8VBM - chains L and H; structure by X-ray diffraction, 2.54 A resolution.

== Chain L ==
Molecule: Bovine Fab ElsE7 light chain
Source organism: Bos taurus
Notes: antibody fragment or engineered binder
Chain sequence (216 residues; row label = number of the first residue in the row; note: 1 number in that range is skipped by the numbering (no residue carries it; nothing is unmodelled there); a row labelled like 27A-27B holds insertion residues (27A, then the next letters in order)):
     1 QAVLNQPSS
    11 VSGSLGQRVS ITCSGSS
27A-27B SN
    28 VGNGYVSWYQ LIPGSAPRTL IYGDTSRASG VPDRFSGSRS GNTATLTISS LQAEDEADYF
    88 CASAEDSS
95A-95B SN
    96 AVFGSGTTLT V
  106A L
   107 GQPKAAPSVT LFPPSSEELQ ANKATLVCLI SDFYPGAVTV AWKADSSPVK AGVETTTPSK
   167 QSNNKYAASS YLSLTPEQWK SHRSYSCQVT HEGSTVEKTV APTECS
Unresolved in the structure: 212
Disulfide bonds: Cys-23/Cys-88, Cys-134/Cys-193

== Chain H ==
Molecule: Bovine Fab ElsE7 heavy chain
Source organism: Bos taurus
Notes: antibody fragment or engineered binder
Chain sequence (265 residues; numbered 1 to 264 plus 3 insertion-coded residues; 2 numbers in that range are skipped by the numbering (no residue carries them; nothing is unmodelled there); the number before each row is that of its first residue; a row labelled like 82A-82C holds insertion residues (82A, then the next letters in order)):
     1 QVQLQESGPS LVKPSQTLSL TCTTSGFSLS DNTVGWVRQA PGKALQWLGS ITPSGSTNYN
    61 PGLKSRLGIT KDNSNSQVSL SL
82A-82C TSA
    83 TAADSATYYC TTVHQQTRKS CPDGWMFGFD CGFHGWGSED CVDDCSDILS AQTLSPIYTN
   143 AYHVDAWGQG LLVTVSSAST KGPSVFPLAP SSKSTSGGTA ALGCLVKDYF PEPVTVSWNS
   203 GALTSGVHTF PAVLQSSGLY SLSSVVTVPS SSLGTQTYIC NVNHKPSNTK VDKKVEP
   262 KSC
Unresolved in the structure: 1, 114-118, 263-264
Disulfide bonds: Cys-22/Cys-92, Cys-103/Cys-123, Cys-113/Cys-127, Cys-186/Cys-242

== Interface between chain L and chain H ==
Contacting residue pairs (68; chain L residue first):
  Gln-1(L) with Gln-46(H), hydrogen bond; Asn-60(H), hydrogen bond
  Tyr-32(L) with Gln-98(H); Arg-100(H), hydrogen bond; Ala-143(H), hydrophobic
  Tyr-36(L) with His-145(H); Val-146(H), hydrogen bond (side chain-backbone); Trp-149(H)
  Leu-38(L) with Gln-39(H)
  Ala-43(L) with Gly-150(H); Gln-151(H)
  Pro-44(L) with Tyr-91(H); Trp-149(H)
  Thr-46(L) with Val-146(H), hydrogen bond (side chain-backbone); Asp-147(H); Trp-149(H), hydrogen bond
  Tyr-49(L) with His-145(H)
  Phe-87(L) with Gln-39(H); Ala-44(H), hydrophobic; Leu-45(H)
  Ser-94(L) with Asn-142(H), hydrogen bond (side chain-backbone)
  Ser-95A(L) with Trp-47(H); Asn-58(H), hydrogen bond; Tyr-144(H), hydrogen bond
  Asn-95B(L) with Trp-47(H); Asn-58(H); Tyr-59(H), hydrogen bond (side chain-backbone); Pro-61(H)
  Ala-96(L) with Trp-47(H)
  Phe-98(L) with Val-37(H), hydrophobic; Leu-45(H); Trp-47(H)
  Gly-99(L) with Ala-44(H)
  Ser-100(L) with Ala-44(H)
  Thr-116(L) with Ser-176(H)
  Phe-118(L) with Leu-170(H); Ala-171(H); Ala-183(H)
  Pro-119(L) with Lys-262(H)
  Ser-121(L) with Phe-168(H); Pro-169(H)
  Glu-123(L) with Phe-168(H); Pro-169(H); Lys-255(H), salt bridge
  Glu-124(L) with Phe-168(H)
  Thr-131(L) with Lys-189(H), hydrogen bond
  Val-133(L) with Leu-170(H), hydrophobic; Leu-187(H), hydrophobic; Ser-225(H)
  Leu-135(L) with Val-227(H), hydrophobic
  Ile-136(L) with Phe-212(H)
  Glu-160(L) with Val-215(H); Leu-216(H)
  Thr-162(L) with Pro-213(H)
  Ser-165(L) with Pro-213(H)
  Lys-166(L) with His-210(H)
  Gln-167(L) with His-210(H)
  Ala-173(L) with His-210(H); Phe-212(H), hydrophobic
  Ala-174(L) with Phe-212(H)
  Ser-175(L) with Phe-212(H)
  Tyr-177(L) with Leu-187(H), hydrophobic; Val-215(H), hydrophobic; Leu-224(H); Ser-225(H), hydrogen bond
  Ser-179(L) with Lys-189(H)
  Glu-210(L) with Lys-175(H), salt bridge
  Cys-211(L) with Lys-262(H)
Also at the interface, not in a pair above, chain L (45 interface residues in all): Ser-34, Arg-45, Ala-91, Ser-95, Thr-163, Ser-168, Lys-204
Also at the interface, not in a pair above, chain H (49 interface residues in all): Lys-43, Thr-141, Pro-172, Leu-184, Val-209, Ala-214, Gln-217, Ser-218

== Summary ==
45 residues of chain L and 49 residues of chain H are in contact, with 12 hydrogen bonds and 2 salt bridges.
Polar pairs include Glu-123(L)/Lys-255(H), Glu-210(L)/Lys-175(H) and Gln-1(L)/Gln-46(H).
Here chain L is Bovine Fab ElsE7 light chain and chain H is Bovine Fab ElsE7 heavy chain, both from Bos
taurus. Entry 8VBM (Structure of bovine anti-HIV Fab ElsE7) was determined by X-ray diffraction, deposited
together with 8TQ1, 8V4I, 8VBJ, 8VBK, 8VBL, 8VBN and 4 further entries.
